2Z86 - chains A and B; structure by X-ray diffraction, 2.40 A resolution.

[Chain A (and B)]
Name: Chondroitin synthase
From: Escherichia coli
Notes: EC 2.4.1.175, 2.4.1.226; chain B of this document is another copy of the same molecule, construct and numbering; everything in this record applies to it too
UniProt: Q8L0V4 (CHS_ECOLI); numbering as in UniProt (aligned over 58-682)
Amino-acid sequence (625 residues; each row starts with the number of its first residue):
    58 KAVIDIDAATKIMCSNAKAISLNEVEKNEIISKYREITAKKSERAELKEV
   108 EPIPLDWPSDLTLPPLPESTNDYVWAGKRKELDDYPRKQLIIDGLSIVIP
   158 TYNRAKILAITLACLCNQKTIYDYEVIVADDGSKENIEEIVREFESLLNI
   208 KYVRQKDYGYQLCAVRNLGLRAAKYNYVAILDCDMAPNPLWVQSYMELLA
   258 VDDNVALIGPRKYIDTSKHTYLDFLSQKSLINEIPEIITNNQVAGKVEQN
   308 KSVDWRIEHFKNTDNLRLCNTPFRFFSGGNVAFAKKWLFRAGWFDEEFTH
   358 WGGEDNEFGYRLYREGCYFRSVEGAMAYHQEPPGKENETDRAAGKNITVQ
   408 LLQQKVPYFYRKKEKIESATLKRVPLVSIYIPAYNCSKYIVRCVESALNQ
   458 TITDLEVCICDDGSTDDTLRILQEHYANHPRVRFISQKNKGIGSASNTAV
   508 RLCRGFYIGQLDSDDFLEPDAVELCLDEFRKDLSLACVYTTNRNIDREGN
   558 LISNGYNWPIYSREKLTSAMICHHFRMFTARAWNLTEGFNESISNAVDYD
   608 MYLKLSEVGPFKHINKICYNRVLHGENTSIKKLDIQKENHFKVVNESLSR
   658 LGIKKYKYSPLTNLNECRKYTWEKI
Disordered / not traced: 58-60, 140-146, 294-308, 391-406, 632-635 (chain B: 138-144, 298-306, 396-402, 633)
UniProt features mapped onto this chain:
  - binding site (UDP-N-acetyl-alpha-D-galactosamine): P157, R161, D188, Y217, R223, D239, C240, E361, D362
  - binding site (Mn(2+)): D241, H386, D521, H631
  - binding site (UDP-alpha-D-glucuronate): Y441, D469, Q517 to S520, H581, A603, V604
Small-molecule neighbours:
  - uridine-5'-diphosphate-glucuronic acid (UGA), molecule 1: P157, T158, Y159, R161, D188, G216, Y217, Q218, L219, V222, R223, D239, C240, D241, R268, S334, G335, G336, E361, D362, H386
  - uridine-5'-diphosphate-glucuronic acid (UGA), molecule 2: P439, A440, Y441, D469, N496, G498, I499, A502, Q517, D519, S520, D521, H581, R583, N602, A603, V604, D605, R628

[Chain A / chain B interface]
Residue-residue contacts (36; chain A residue first):
  S190(A) - R199(B)  hydrogen bond (backbone-side chain)
  K191(A) - R199(B)  hydrogen bond (backbone-side chain)
  N193(A) - E195(B)  hydrogen bond
  N193(A) - R199(B)
  E195(A) - N193(B)
  E195(A) - E195(B)
  R199(A) - S190(B)  hydrogen bond (side chain-backbone)
  R199(A) - K191(B)  hydrogen bond (side chain-backbone)
  R199(A) - R211(B)
  E202(A) - R211(B)  salt bridge
  E202(A) - K213(B)
  N206(A) - K213(B)  hydrogen bond
  K208(A) - R211(B)
  Y209(A) - E195(B)
  Y209(A) - Y209(B)
  Y209(A) - V210(B)
  Y209(A) - R211(B)  hydrogen bond (backbone-backbone)
  V210(A) - Y209(B)
  V210(A) - V210(B)  hydrophobic
  R211(A) - R199(B)
  R211(A) - E202(B)  salt bridge
  R211(A) - K208(B)
  R211(A) - Y209(B)  hydrogen bond (backbone-backbone)
  Q212(A) - K208(B)
  K213(A) - E202(B)
  K213(A) - L205(B)
  K213(A) - N206(B)
  K213(A) - I207(B)
  L225(A) - A229(B)  hydrophobic
  R228(A) - R228(B)
  R228(A) - A229(B)  hydrogen bond (side chain-backbone)
  R228(A) - A230(B)
  R228(A) - K231(B)
  A229(A) - R228(B)  hydrogen bond (backbone-side chain)
  A230(A) - R228(B)
  K231(A) - R228(B)
Other interface residues (no listed pair), chain A (21 interface residues in all): E192, I207, D214
Other interface residues (no listed pair), chain B (22 interface residues in all): E192, Q212, D214, L225

[Overview]
21 residues of chain A and 22 residues of chain B are in contact; the contacts include 10 hydrogen bonds and 2
salt bridges. Polar contacts include E202(A)-R211(B), S190(A)-R199(B) and K191(A)-R199(B). Bound to chain A:
uridine-5'-diphosphate-glucuronic acid.
Both chains are Chondroitin synthase (Escherichia coli). Entry 2Z86 (Crystal structure of chondroitin
polymerase from Escherichia coli strain K4 (K4CP) complexed with UDP-GlcUA and UDP) was determined by X-ray
diffraction together with 2Z87 from the same study.
